1GXY - chain A; structure by X-ray diffraction, 1.71 A resolution.

== Chain A ==
Protein: T-cell ecto-ADP-ribosyltransferase 2
Organism: Rattus norvegicus
Notes: EC 2.4.2.31
UniProt: P20974 (NRT2_RAT); residues 1-226 here correspond to UniProt positions 21-246 (UniProt number = residue number + 20)
Chain sequence (226 residues; numbered 1 to 226; the number before each row is that of its first residue):
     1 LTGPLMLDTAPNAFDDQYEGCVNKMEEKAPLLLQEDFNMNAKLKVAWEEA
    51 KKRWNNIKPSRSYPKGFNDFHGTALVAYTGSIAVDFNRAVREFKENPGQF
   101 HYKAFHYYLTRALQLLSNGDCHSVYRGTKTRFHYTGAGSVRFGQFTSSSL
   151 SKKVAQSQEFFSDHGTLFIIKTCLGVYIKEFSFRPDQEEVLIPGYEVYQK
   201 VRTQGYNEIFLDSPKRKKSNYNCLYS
Unresolved in the structure: 1-3
Curated features (UniProtKB/Swiss-Prot):
  - active site: R126, S147, E189
  - binding site (NAD(+)): Y78, R126, Q144, S182
  - modified residue: R184 (ADP-ribosylarginine)
  - lipidation: S226 (GPI-anchor amidated serine)
Disulfide bonds: C21-C223, C121-C173

== Overview ==
UniProt lists 3 active-site residues and 4 NAD+-binding residues.
Chain A is T-cell ecto-ADP-ribosyltransferase 2 (Rattus norvegicus); the structure, crystal structure of the
eucaryotic mono-ADP-ribosyltransferase ART2.2; CRYSTAL FORM A (P21), was determined by X-ray diffraction,
deposited together with 1GXZ and 1GY0.
